7ZC1 - chains M and P of the 16 polymer chains in the assembly; structure by electron microscopy, 3.80 A resolution.

# Chain M (and P)
Protein: Ribulose bisphosphate carboxylase large chain
Organism: Cyanobium sp. PCC 7001
Notes: EC 4.1.1.39; chain P of this document is another copy of the same molecule, construct and numbering; everything in this record applies to it too
UniProt: A5CKD0 (A5CKD0_9CYAN); numbering as in UniProt (aligned over 1-470)
Amino-acid sequence (470 residues; numbered 1 to 470; the number before each row is that of its first residue):
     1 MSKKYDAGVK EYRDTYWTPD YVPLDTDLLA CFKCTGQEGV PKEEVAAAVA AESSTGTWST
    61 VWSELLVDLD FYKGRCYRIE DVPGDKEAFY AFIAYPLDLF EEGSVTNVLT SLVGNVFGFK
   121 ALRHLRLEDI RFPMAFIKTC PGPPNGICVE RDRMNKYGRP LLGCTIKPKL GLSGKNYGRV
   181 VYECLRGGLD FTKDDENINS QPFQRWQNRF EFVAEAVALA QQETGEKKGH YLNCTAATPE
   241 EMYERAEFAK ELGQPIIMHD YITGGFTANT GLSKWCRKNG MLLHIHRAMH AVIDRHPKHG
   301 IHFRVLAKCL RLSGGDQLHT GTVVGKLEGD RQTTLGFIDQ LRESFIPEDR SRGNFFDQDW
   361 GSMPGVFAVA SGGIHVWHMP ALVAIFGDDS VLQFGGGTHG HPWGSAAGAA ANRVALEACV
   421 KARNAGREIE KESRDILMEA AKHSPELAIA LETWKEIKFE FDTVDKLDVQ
Not modelled in the structure: 1-10, 456-470

# Interface between chain M and chain P
Contacting residue pairs (11):
  Lys-138(M) / Pro-202(P)
  Val-149(M) / Asn-208(P)
  Asp-152(M) / Ser-173(P)
  Asp-152(M) / Lys-175(P)
  Asp-152(M) / Phe-212(P)
  Arg-153(M) / Asn-208(P)  hydrogen bond
  Tyr-157(M) / Lys-175(P)
  Arg-277(M) / Arg-205(P)
  Arg-277(M) / Gln-207(P)  hydrogen bond (backbone-side chain)
  Lys-278(M) / Gln-207(P)
  Lys-278(M) / Glu-244(P)  salt bridge
Other interface residues (no listed pair), chain M (10 interface residues in all): Pro-144, Ser-362, Pro-364

# Overview
The interface between chain M and chain P involves 10 residues on one side and 8 on the other, with 2 hydrogen
bonds and 1 salt bridge. Among the polar pairs are Lys-278(M)/Glu-244(P), Arg-153(M)/Asn-208(P) and
Arg-277(M)/Gln-207(P).
Both chains are Ribulose bisphosphate carboxylase large chain (Cyanobium sp. PCC 7001). Entry 7ZC1
(Subtomogram averaging of Rubisco from Cyanobium carboxysome) was determined by electron microscopy together
with 7ZBT from the same study.
